5A77 - chains A and B of the 6 polymer chains in the assembly; structure by X-ray diffraction, 2.50 A resolution.

Chain A (and B):
Molecule: DNA endonuclease I-cvui
Source organism: Chlorella vulgaris
Notes: EC 3.1.-.-; chain B of this document is another copy of the same molecule, construct and numbering; everything in this record applies to it too
UniProtKB: P56347 (DNE1_CHLVU); residues 3-162 here correspond to UniProt positions 2-161 (UniProt number = residue number - 1)
Amino-acid sequence (172 residues; row label = number of the first residue in the row):
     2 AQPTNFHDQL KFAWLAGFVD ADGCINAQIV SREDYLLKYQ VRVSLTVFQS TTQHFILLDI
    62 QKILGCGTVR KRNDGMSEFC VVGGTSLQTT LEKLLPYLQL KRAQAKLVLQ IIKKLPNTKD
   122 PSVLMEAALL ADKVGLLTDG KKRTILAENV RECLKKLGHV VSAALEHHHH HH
Unresolved in the structure: 2-5, 163-173 (chain B: 2-5, 164-173)
Sequence notes: expression tag (2, 163-173); conflict Gln54 (Arg53 in P56347)
What the authors report for this chain:
  - binding site for the 14-nt DNA strand: Gln41, Arg43
  - binding site for the 10-nt DNA strand: Arg33
  - catalytic residues: Arg73, Lys102 (proposed by the authors, not directly observed)

How chain A and chain B interact:
Residue-residue contacts - 36 pairs, chain A then chain B:
  Phe7(A) with Phe7(B); Gln10(B); Leu11(B), hydrophobic
  Gln10(A) with Leu11(B)
  Leu11(A) with Gln10(B); Ala14(B); Tyr98(B), hydrophobic
  Ala14(A) with Leu11(B), hydrophobic; Trp15(B)
  Trp15(A) with Ala14(B); Gly18(B); Asp21(B), hydrogen bond; Tyr98(B)
  Ala17(A) with Trp15(B)
  Gly18(A) with Trp15(B); Gly18(B); Phe19(B)
  Phe19(A) with Gly18(B), hydrogen bond (backbone-backbone); Asp21(B); Ala22(B), hydrophobic; Leu101(B), hydrophobic
  Asp21(A) with Trp15(B), hydrogen bond; Phe19(B)
  Ala22(A) with Phe19(B); Ala22(B), hydrophobic; Asp23(B)
  Asp23(A) with Ala22(B)
  Gln54(A) with Leu101(B)
  Ile57(A) with Leu101(B), hydrophobic
  Tyr98(A) with Leu11(B), hydrophobic; Trp15(B)
  Gln100(A) with Trp15(B)
  Leu101(A) with Phe19(B), hydrophobic; Gln54(B); Phe56(B), hydrophobic; Ile57(B), hydrophobic
Interface residues without a listed pair, chain A (18 interface residues in all): Gln50, Phe56
Interface residues without a listed pair, chain B (18 interface residues in all): Ala17, Gln50, Gln100

Summary:
Chain A and chain B each contribute 18 residues to their interface; the contacts include 3 hydrogen bonds.
Among the polar pairs are Trp15(A)-Asp21(B) and Phe19(A)-Gly18(B). The paper reports catalytic residues
Arg73(A) and Lys102(A); a binding site for the 14-nt DNA strand at Gln41(A) and Arg43(A).
Both chains are DNA endonuclease I-cvui (Chlorella vulgaris). Entry 5A77 (Crystal structure of the homing
endonuclease I-CvuI in complex with I- CreI target (C1221) in the ...) was determined by X-ray diffraction,
deposited together with 5A72, 5A74 and 5A78.
